Entry 7PMN (electron microscopy, 3.20 A resolution); this record covers chains J and X of the 22 polymer chains in the assembly.

[Chain J]
Molecule: Lagging strand template DNA
Organism: Saccharomyces cerevisiae
Sequence (122 nucleotides; row label = number of the first residue in the row):
     1 CCCCCCCCCCACCCCCCCCCCCCCCCCCCCCCCCCCCCCCCCCCCCCCCC
    51 CCCCCCCCCCCCCCCCCCCCCCCCCCCCCCCCCCCCCCCCCCCCCCCCCC
   101 CCCCCCCCCCCCCCCCCCCCCC
Not modelled in the structure: 12-100

[Chain X]
Name: Topoisomerase 1-associated factor 1
Organism: Saccharomyces cerevisiae
Reference sequence: P53840 (TOF1_YEAST); residue numbers follow UniProt; this construct covers 1-1238
Amino-acid sequence (1238 residues; row label = number of the first residue in the row):
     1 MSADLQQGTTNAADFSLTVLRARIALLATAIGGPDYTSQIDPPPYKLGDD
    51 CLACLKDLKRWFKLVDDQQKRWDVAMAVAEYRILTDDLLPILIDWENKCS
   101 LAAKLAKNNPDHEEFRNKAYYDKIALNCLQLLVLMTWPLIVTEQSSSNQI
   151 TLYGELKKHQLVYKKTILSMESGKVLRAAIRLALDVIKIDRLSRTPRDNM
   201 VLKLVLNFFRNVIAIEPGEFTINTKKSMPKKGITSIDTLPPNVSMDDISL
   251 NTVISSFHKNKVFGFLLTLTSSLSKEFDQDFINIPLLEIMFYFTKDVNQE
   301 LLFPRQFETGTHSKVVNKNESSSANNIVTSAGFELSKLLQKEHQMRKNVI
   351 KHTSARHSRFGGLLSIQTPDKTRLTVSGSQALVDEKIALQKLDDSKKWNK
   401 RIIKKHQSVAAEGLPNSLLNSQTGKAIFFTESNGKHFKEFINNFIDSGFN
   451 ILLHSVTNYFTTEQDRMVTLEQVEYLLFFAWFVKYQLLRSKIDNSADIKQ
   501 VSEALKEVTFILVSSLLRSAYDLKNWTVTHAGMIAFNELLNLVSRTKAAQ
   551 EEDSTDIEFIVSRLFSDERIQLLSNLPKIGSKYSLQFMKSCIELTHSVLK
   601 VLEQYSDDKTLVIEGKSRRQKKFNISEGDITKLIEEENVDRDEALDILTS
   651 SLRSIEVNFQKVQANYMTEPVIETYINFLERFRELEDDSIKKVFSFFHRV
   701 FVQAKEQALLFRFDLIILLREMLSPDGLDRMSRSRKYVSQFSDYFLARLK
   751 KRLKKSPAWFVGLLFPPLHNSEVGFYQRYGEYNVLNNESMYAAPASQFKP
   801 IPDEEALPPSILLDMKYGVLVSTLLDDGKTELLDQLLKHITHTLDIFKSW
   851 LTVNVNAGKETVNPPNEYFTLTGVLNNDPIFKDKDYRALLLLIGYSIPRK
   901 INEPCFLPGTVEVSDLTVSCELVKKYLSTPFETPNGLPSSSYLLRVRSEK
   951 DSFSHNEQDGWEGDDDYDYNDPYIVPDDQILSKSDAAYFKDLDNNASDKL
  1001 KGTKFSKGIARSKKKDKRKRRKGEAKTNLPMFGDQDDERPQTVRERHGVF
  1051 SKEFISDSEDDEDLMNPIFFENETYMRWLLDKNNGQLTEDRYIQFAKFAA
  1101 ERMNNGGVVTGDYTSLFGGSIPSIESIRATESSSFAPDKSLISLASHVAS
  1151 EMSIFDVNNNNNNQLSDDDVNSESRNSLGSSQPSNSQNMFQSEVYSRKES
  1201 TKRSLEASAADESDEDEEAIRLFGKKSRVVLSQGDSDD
Not modelled in the structure: 1-12, 38-42, 107-116, 275-279, 306-328, 406-411, 551-555, 607-656, 782-1238
Swiss-Prot annotation at these positions:
  - modified residue (Phosphoserine): Ser626, Ser654, Ser1056, Ser1058, Ser1213

[Chain J / chain X interface]
Residue-residue contacts (6; chain J residue first):
  DC106(J) with Lys230(X), sugar contact
  DC107(J) with Lys230(X), salt bridge to the phosphate
  DC109(J) with Lys226(X), salt bridge to the phosphate
  DC115(J) with Arg401(X), sugar contact
  DC116(J) with Lys400(X), salt bridge to the phosphate; Ile403(X), sugar contact

[Overview]
The chain J/chain X interface involves 5 residues from each chain; the contacts include 3 salt bridges. Polar
pairs include DC107(J)-Lys230(X), DC109(J)-Lys226(X) and DC116(J)-Lys400(X).
Chain J is Lagging strand template DNA and chain X is Topoisomerase 1-associated factor 1, both from
Saccharomyces cerevisiae; the structure, S. cerevisiae replisome-SCF(Dia2) complex bound to double-stranded
DNA (conformation II), was determined by electron microscopy, deposited together with 7PMK.
